Entry 1G0F (X-ray diffraction, 1.60 A resolution); this record covers chain A.

Chain A:
Protein: Carbonic anhydrase II
Organism: Homo sapiens
Notes: EC 4.2.1.1
UniProtKB: P00918 (CAH2_HUMAN); the author numbering skips numbers that UniProt does not, so the offset changes along the chain: 1-125 = UniProt 1-125; 127-261 = UniProt 126-260
Chain sequence (260 residues; each row starts with the number of its first residue; note: 1 number in that range is skipped by the numbering (no residue carries it; nothing is unmodelled there)):
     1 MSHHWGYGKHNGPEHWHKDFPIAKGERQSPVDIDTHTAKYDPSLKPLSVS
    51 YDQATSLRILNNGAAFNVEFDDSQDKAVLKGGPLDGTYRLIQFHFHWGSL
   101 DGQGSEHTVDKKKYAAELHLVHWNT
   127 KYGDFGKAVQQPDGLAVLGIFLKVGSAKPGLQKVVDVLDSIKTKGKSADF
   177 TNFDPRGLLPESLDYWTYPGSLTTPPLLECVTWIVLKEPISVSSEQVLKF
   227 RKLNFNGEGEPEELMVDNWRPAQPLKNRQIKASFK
Not modelled in the structure: 1-2
Construct notes: engineered mutation A64 (His63 in P00918)
Bound ions: Zn2+: H94, H96, H119; Hg2+: Q137, E205, C206
UniProt features mapped onto this chain:
  - binding site (Zn(2+)): H94, H96, H119
  - binding site (substrate): T199, T200
  - site: Y7 (Fine-tunes the proton-transfer properties of H-64), N62 (Fine-tunes the proton-transfer properties of H-64), N67 (Fine-tunes the proton-transfer properties of H-64), Q92 (Involved in the binding of some activators, including histamine and L-histidine)
  - modified residue: S2 (N-acetylserine), S166 (Phosphoserine), S173 (Phosphoserine)

Summary:
H94, H96 and H119 coordinate Zn2+. Q137, E205 and C206 coordinate Hg2+. From UniProt: 3 Zn2+-binding residues
and substrate-binding residues T199 and T200.
Chain A is Carbonic anhydrase II (Homo sapiens); the structure, Site-specific mutant (HIS64 replaced with ala)
of human carbonic anhydrase II, was determined by X-ray diffraction, deposited together with 1G0E.
